Entry 7V2Y (electron microscopy, 3.40 A resolution); this record covers chains A and E of the 6 polymer chains in the assembly.

Chain A:
Protein: THO complex subunit HPR1
Organism: Saccharomyces cerevisiae S288c
UniProt: P17629 (HPR1_YEAST); numbering as in UniProt (aligned over 1-752)
Chain sequence (752 residues; each row starts with the number of its first residue):
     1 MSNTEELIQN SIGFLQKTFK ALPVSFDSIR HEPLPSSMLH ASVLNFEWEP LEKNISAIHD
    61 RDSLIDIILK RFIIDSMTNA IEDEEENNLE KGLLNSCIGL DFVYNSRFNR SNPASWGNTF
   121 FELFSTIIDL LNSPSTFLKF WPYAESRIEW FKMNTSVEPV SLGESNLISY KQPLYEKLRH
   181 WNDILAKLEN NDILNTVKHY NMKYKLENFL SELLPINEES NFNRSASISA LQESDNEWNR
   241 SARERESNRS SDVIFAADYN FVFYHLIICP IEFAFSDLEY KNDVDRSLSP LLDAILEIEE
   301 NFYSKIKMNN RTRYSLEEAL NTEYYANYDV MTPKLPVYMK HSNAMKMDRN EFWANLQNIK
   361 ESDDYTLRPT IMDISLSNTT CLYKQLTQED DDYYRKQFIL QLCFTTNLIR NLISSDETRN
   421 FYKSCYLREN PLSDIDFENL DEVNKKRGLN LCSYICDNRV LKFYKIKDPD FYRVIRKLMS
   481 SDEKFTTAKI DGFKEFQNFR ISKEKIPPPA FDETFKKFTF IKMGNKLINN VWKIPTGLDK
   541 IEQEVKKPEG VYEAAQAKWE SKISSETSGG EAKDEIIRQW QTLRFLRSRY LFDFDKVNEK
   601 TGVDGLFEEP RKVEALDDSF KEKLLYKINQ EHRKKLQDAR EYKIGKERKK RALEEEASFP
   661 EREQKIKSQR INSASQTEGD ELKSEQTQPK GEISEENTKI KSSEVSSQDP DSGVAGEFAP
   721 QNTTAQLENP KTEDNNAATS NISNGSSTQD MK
Unresolved in the structure: 1, 566-573, 603-752
Curated features (UniProtKB/Swiss-Prot):
  - modified residue: Ser234 (Phosphoserine)

Chain E:
Protein: THO complex subunit THP2
Organism: Saccharomyces cerevisiae S288c
UniProt: O13539 (THP2_YEAST); residue numbers follow UniProt; this construct covers 1-261
Chain sequence (261 residues; each row starts with the number of its first residue):
     1 MTKEEGRTYF ESLCEEEQSL QESQTHLLNI LDILSVLADP RSSDDLLTES LKKLPDLHRE
    61 LINSSIRLRY DKYQTREAQL LEDTKTGRDV AAGVQNPKSI SEYYSTFEHL NRDTLRYINL
   121 LKRLSVDLAK QVEVSDPSVT VYEMDKWVPS EKLQGILEQY CAPDTDIRGV DAQIKNYLDQ
   181 IKMARAKFGL ENKYSLKERL STLTKELNHW RKEWDDIEML MFGDDAHSMK KMIQKIDSLK
   241 SEINAPSESY PVDKEGDIVL E
Unresolved in the structure: 1-4, 185-261

Chain A / chain E interface:
Pairs across the interface (67; chain A residue first):
  Asn190(A) with Thr86(E), hydrogen bond; Gly87(E)
  Ile193(A) with Gly87(E); Ala91(E), hydrophobic
  Leu194(A) with Ala91(E), hydrophobic
  Asn236(A) with Glu108(E)
  Glu237(A) with Arg88(E)
  Trp238(A) with Ser101(E); Tyr104(E), hydrophobic
  Asn239(A) with Ser101(E); Ser105(E)
  Phe302(A) with Arg123(E)
  Tyr303(A) with Arg123(E), hydrogen bond
  Ile306(A) with Arg123(E); Leu124(E), hydrophobic
  Asn309(A) with Val126(E)
  Arg313(A) with Asp127(E), salt bridge; Lys130(E)
  Glu317(A) with Ala129(E); Lys130(E), hydrogen bond (side chain-backbone)
  Asn321(A) with Val132(E)
  Thr332(A) with Lys122(E)
  Pro333(A) with Lys122(E); Ser125(E), hydrogen bond (backbone-side chain)
  Lys334(A) with Leu121(E); Lys122(E)
  Leu335(A) with Leu121(E)
  Pro336(A) with Ser125(E); Val126(E); Asp127(E)
  Val337(A) with Asp127(E); Leu128(E); Trp147(E)
  Tyr338(A) with Val126(E); Leu128(E), hydrophobic
  Ser342(A) with Glu158(E)
  Ala344(A) with Glu158(E)
  Met345(A) with Glu158(E); Cys161(E), hydrophobic
  Asp348(A) with Cys161(E)
  Arg349(A) with Tyr117(E); Leu121(E)
  Trp353(A) with Tyr117(E), hydrophobic; Ile118(E), hydrophobic
  Lys360(A) with Phe107(E); Asn111(E), hydrogen bond
  Tyr365(A) with Tyr103(E)
  Leu367(A) with Tyr103(E), hydrogen bond (backbone-side chain); Tyr104(E)
  Arg368(A) with Phe107(E)
  Pro369(A) with Tyr104(E); Phe107(E)
  Ile371(A) with Asn111(E); Leu115(E), hydrophobic
  Ser375(A) with Glu108(E), hydrogen bond
  Cys381(A) with Glu108(E); Arg112(E)
  Lys384(A) with Arg112(E)
  Asp390(A) with Arg116(E); Asn119(E), hydrogen bond (backbone-side chain); Leu124(E)
  Asp391(A) with Arg112(E); Asn119(E), hydrogen bond (backbone-side chain)
  Asp392(A) with Arg123(E), salt bridge
  Tyr393(A) with Leu115(E), hydrophobic; Arg123(E)
  Lys396(A) with Arg123(E)
Other interface residues (no listed pair), chain A (54 interface residues in all): Asp192, Lys305, Asn310, Leu320, Met339, Phe352, Leu356, Thr370, Met372, Asn378, Gln385, Gln388, Tyr394
Other interface residues (no listed pair), chain E (39 interface residues in all): Asp83, Val90, Ile100, Leu110, Thr114, Gln131, Pro149, Pro163

Summary:
54 residues of chain A face 39 of chain E across their interface, with 9 hydrogen bonds and 2 salt bridges.
Polar pairs include Arg313(A)-Asp127(E), Asp392(A)-Arg123(E) and Asn190(A)-Thr86(E).
Here chain A is THO complex subunit HPR1 and chain E is THO complex subunit THP2, both from Saccharomyces
cerevisiae S288c. Entry 7V2Y (cryo-EM structure of yeast THO complex with Sub2) was determined by electron
microscopy (same publication as 7V2W).
